6MQU - chains A and B of the 5 polymer chains in the assembly; structure by X-ray diffraction, 3.17 A resolution.

Chain A (and B):
Protein: PL5, designed TM pentamer
Notes: chain B of this document is another copy of the same molecule, construct and numbering; everything in this record applies to it too
Amino-acid sequence (33 residues; numbered 1 to 33; the number before each row is that of its first residue):
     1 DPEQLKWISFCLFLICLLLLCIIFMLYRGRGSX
Disordered / not traced: 1-2, 30-33
Modified residues: R30 (D-arginine; DAR); NH2 (amino group) at position 33
Reported in the primary citation:
  - self-association interface (contacts with another copy of this molecule): S9, C16, I23
  - mutagenesis - L18I: abolished stability

Chain A / chain B interface:
Contacting residue pairs (22):
  L5(A) - Q4(B)
  L5(A) - L5(B)  hydrophobic
  L5(A) - I8(B)  hydrophobic
  K6(A) - Q4(B)
  I8(A) - I8(B)  hydrophobic
  S9(A) - Q4(B)  hydrogen bond
  S9(A) - I8(B)
  L12(A) - I8(B)  hydrophobic
  L12(A) - C11(B)  hydrophobic
  L12(A) - I15(B)  hydrophobic
  F13(A) - C11(B)
  I15(A) - I15(B)  hydrophobic
  C16(A) - C11(B)
  C16(A) - I15(B)  hydrophobic
  C16(A) - L18(B)
  L19(A) - I15(B)  hydrophobic
  L19(A) - L18(B)  hydrophobic
  I22(A) - I22(B)  hydrophobic
  I23(A) - L18(B)  hydrophobic
  I23(A) - I22(B)  hydrophobic
  I23(A) - M25(B)  hydrophobic
  L26(A) - L26(B)  hydrophobic
Also at the interface, not in a pair above, chain A (14 interface residues in all): L20, Y27
Also at the interface, not in a pair above, chain B (13 interface residues in all): L12, L14, L19, C21

Summary:
14 residues of chain A and 13 residues of chain B are in contact; the contacts include 1 hydrogen bond. Its
one hydrogen-bonded contact is S9(A)-Q4(B). The paper reports that L18I of chain A abolishes stability; a
self-association interface involving S9(A), C16(A) and I23(A).
Both chains are PL5, designed TM pentamer. Entry 6MQU (PL5, synthetic transmembrane domain variant of human
phospholamban) was determined by X-ray diffraction, deposited together with 6MCT, 6MPW and 6MQ2.
